Entry 4XQQ (X-ray diffraction, 3.05 A resolution); this record covers chains G and H.

== Chain G ==
Molecule: 16-nt DNA strand
Sequence (16 nucleotides; numbered 1 to 16; the number before each row is that of its first residue):
     1 TCGACTAGTTAAGAAA

== Chain H ==
Molecule: 16-nt DNA strand
Sequence (16 nucleotides; each row starts with the number of its first residue):
     1 ATTTCTTAACTAGTCG

== Interface between chain G and chain H ==
Pairs across the interface (40):
  DT1(G) with DG16(H)
  DC2(G) with DC15(H); DG16(H)
  DG3(G) with DT14(H); DC15(H); DG16(H)
  DA4(G) with DG13(H); DT14(H)
  DC5(G) with DG13(H)
  DT6(G) with DT11(H); DA12(H); DG13(H)
  DA7(G) with DC10(H); DT11(H); DA12(H)
  DG8(G) with DA9(H); DC10(H); DT11(H)
  DT9(G) with DA8(H); DA9(H); DC10(H)
  DT10(G) with DT7(H); DA8(H); DA9(H)
  DA11(G) with DT6(H); DT7(H); DA8(H)
  DA12(G) with DC5(H); DT6(H)
  DG13(G) with DT4(H); DC5(H); DT6(H)
  DA14(G) with DT4(H); DC5(H)
  DA15(G) with DT2(H); DT3(H); DT4(H)
  DA16(G) with DA1(H); DT2(H); DT3(H)

== Overview ==
The chain G/chain H interface involves 16 residues from each chain.
Here chain G is a 16-nt DNA strand and chain H is a 16-nt DNA strand. Entry 4XQQ (Crystal structure of AgrA
LytTR domain in complex with promoters) was determined by X-ray diffraction (same publication as 4XQJ, 4XQN,
4XXE, 4XYO and 4XYQ).
